Entry 1XYR (electron microscopy, 11.00 A resolution (very low resolution: no residue pairs are listed; an interface is given only as per-side residue counts)); this record covers chains 1 and 2 of the 7 polymer chains in the assembly.

== Chain 1 ==
Molecule: Genome polyprotein, Coat protein VP1
Organism: Human poliovirus 1
Reference sequence: P03300 (POLH_POL1M); residues 71-302 here correspond to UniProt positions 649-880 (UniProt number = residue number + 578)
Chain sequence (232 residues; row label = number of the first residue in the row):
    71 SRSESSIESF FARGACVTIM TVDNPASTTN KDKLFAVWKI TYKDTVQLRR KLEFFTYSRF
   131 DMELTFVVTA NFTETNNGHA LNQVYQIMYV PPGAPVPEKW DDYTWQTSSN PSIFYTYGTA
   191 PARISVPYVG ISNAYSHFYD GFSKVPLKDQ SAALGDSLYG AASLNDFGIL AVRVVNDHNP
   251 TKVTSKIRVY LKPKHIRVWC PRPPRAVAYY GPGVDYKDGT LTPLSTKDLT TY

== Chain 2 ==
Molecule: Genome polyprotein, Coat protein VP2
Organism: Human poliovirus 1
Reference sequence: P03300 (POLH_POL1M); residues 28-264 here correspond to UniProt positions 96-332 (UniProt number = residue number + 68)
Chain sequence (237 residues; row label = number of the first residue in the row):
    28 AANSVVAYGR WPEYLRDSEA NPVDQPTEPD VAACRFYTLD TVSWTKESRG WWWKLPDALR
    88 DMGLFGQNMY YHYLGRSGYT VHVQCNASKF HQGALGVFAV PEMCLAGDSN TTTMHTSYQN
   148 ANPGEKGGTF TGTFTPDNNQ TSPARRFCPV DYLLGNGTLL GNAFVFPHQI INLRTNNCAT
   208 LVLPYVNSLS IDSMVKHNNW GIAILPLAPL NFASESSPEI PITLTIAPMC CEFNGLR

== Interface between chain 1 and chain 2 ==
At this resolution (11 A) residue pairs are not listed: 2 residues of chain 1 and 3 of chain 2 lie at the interface.

== Summary ==
The interface between chain 1 and chain 2 involves 2 residues on one side and 3 on the other.
Chain 1 is Genome polyprotein, Coat protein VP1 and chain 2 is Genome polyprotein, Coat protein VP2, both from
Human poliovirus 1; the structure, Poliovirus 135S cell entry intermediate, was determined by electron
microscopy.
